7MR1 - chains B and C of the 3 polymer chains in the assembly; structure by electron microscopy, 4.20 A resolution (low resolution: residue-level contacts below are approximate; hydrogen-bond / salt-bridge calls are withheld).

# Chain B
Protein: RecBCD enzyme subunit RecB
Organism: Escherichia coli K12
Notes: EC 3.1.11.5
Reference sequence: P08394 (RECB_ECOLI); residues 1-1180 here = UniProt positions 1-1180
Chain sequence (1180 residues; each row starts with the number of its first residue):
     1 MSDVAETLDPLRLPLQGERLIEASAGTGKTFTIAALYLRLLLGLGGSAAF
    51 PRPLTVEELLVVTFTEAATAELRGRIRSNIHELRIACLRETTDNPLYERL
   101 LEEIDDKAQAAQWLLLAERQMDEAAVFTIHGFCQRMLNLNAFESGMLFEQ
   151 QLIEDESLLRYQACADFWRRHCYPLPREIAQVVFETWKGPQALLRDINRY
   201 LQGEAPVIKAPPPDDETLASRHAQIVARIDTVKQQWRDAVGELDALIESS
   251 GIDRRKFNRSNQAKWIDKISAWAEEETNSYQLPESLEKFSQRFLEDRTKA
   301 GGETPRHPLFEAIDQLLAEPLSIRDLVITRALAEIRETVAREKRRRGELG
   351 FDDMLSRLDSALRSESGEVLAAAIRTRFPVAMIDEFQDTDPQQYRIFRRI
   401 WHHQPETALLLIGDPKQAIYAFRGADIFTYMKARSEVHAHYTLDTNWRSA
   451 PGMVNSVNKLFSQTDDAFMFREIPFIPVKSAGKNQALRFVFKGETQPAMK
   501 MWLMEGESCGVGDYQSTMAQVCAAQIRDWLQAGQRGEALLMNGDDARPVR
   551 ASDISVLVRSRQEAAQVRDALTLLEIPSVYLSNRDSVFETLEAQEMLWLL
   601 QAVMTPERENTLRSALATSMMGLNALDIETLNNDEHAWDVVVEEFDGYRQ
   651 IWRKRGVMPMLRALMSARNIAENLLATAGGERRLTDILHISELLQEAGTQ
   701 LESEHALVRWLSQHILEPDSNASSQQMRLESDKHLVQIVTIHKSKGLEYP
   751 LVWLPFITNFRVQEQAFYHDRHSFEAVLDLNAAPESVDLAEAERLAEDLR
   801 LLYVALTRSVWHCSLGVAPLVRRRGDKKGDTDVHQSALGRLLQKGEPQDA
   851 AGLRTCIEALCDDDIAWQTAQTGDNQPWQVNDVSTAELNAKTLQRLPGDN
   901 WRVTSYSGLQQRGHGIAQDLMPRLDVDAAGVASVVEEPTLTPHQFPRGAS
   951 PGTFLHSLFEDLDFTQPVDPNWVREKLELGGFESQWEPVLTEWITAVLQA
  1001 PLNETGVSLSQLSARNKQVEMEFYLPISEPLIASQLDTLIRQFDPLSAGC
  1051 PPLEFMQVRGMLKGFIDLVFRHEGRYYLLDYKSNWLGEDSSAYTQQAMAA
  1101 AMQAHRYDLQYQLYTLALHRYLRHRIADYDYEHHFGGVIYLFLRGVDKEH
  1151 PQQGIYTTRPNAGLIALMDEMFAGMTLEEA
Disordered / not traced: 1-4, 290-303, 877-1180
Swiss-Prot annotation at these positions:
  - DNA-binding region: Ile252 to Arg254, Val511, Gly512, Ser560, Arg561, Arg761
  - active site: Asp1080 (For nuclease activity)
  - binding site (ATP): Ala23 to Thr30, Trp447
  - binding site (Mg(2+)): His956, Asp1067, Asp1080, Tyr1081
  - mutagenesis: Lys29 (K29Q: Subunit loses ATPase and 3'-5' helicase activity, holoenzyme has 3-5 fold less helicase activity, 20-fold less processivity), Tyr803 (Y803H: Large decrease in recombination, loss of Chi hotspot activity, decreased RecB helicase rate, retains nuclease activity but not Chi-sequence specificity, does not load RecA), Val804 (V804E: Large decrease in recombination, loss of Chi hotspot activity, decreased RecB helicase rate, retains nuclease activity but not Chi-sequence specificity, does not load RecA), Thr807 (T807I: In recB-2109; absence of nuclease modification at Chi sites), Asp1067 (D1067A: Subunit loses nuclease activity), Asp1080 (D1080A: Loss of holoenzyme nuclease activity, retains full helicase activity, does not act at Chi, no loading of RecA on ssDNA and no recombinational repair)

# Chain C
Protein: RecBCD enzyme subunit RecC
Organism: Escherichia coli K12
Notes: EC 3.1.11.5
Reference sequence: P07648 (RECC_ECOLI); numbering as in UniProt (aligned over 1-1122)
Chain sequence (1122 residues; each row starts with the number of its first residue):
     1 MLRVYHSNRLDVLEALMEFIVERERLDDPFEPEMILVQSTGMAQWLQMTL
    51 SQKFGIAANIDFPLPASFIWDMFVRVLPEIPKESAFNKQSMSWKLMTLLP
   101 QLLEREDFTLLRHYLTDDSDKRKLFQLSSKAADLFDQYLVYRPDWLAQWE
   151 TGHLVEGLGEAQAWQAPLWKALVEYTHQLGQPRWHRANLYQRFIETLESA
   201 TTCPPGLPSRVFICGISALPPVYLQALQALGKHIEIHLLFTNPCRYYWGD
   251 IKDPAYLAKLLTRQRRHSFEDRELPLFRDSENAGQLFNSDGEQDVGNPLL
   301 ASWGKLGRDYIYLLSDLESSQELDAFVDVTPDNLLHNIQSDILELENRAV
   351 AGVNIEEFSRSDNKRPLDPLDSSITFHVCHSPQREVEVLHDRLLAMLEED
   401 PTLTPRDIIVMVADIDSYSPFIQAVFGSAPADRYLPYAISDRRARQSHPV
   451 LEAFISLLSLPDSRFVSEDVLALLDVPVLAARFDITEEGLRYLRQWVNES
   501 GIRWGIDDDNVRELELPATGQHTWRFGLTRMLLGYAMESAQGEWQSVLPY
   551 DESSGLIAELVGHLASLLMQLNIWRRGLAQERPLEEWLPVCRDMLNAFFL
   601 PDAETEAAMTLIEQQWQAIIAEGLGAQYGDAVPLSLLRDELAQRLDQERI
   651 SQRFLAGPVNICTLMPMRSIPFKVVCLLGMNDGVYPRQLAPLGFDLMSQK
   701 PKRGDRSRRDDDRYLFLEALISAQQKLYISYIGRSIQDNSERFPSVLVQE
   751 LIDYIGQSHYLPGDEALNCDESEARVKAHLTCLHTRMPFDPQNYQPGERQ
   801 SYAREWLPAASQAGKAHSEFVQPLPFTLPETVPLETLQRFWAHPVRAFFQ
   851 MRLQVNFRTEDSEIPDTEPFILEGLSRYQINQQLLNALVEQDDAERLFRR
   901 FRAAGDLPYGAFGEIFWETQCQEMQQLADRVIACRQPGQSMEIDLACNGV
   951 QITGWLPQVQPDGLLRWRPSLLSVAQGMQLWLEHLVYCASGGNGESRLFL
  1001 RKDGEWRFPPLAAEQALHYLSQLIEGYREGMSAPLLVLPESGGAWLKTCY
  1051 DAQNDAMLDDDSTLQKARTKFLQAYEGNMMVRGEGDDIWYQRLWRQLTPE
  1101 TMEAIVEQSQRFLLPLFRFNQS
Disordered / not traced: 794-813, 1122
Swiss-Prot annotation at these positions:
  - natural variant: Gln647 to Leu655 (sequence variant, change not given here; In recC-1004)
  - mutagenesis: Gln38 (Q38A: Acts at variant Chi sequences), Leu64 (L64A: Does not act at Chi), Trp70 (W70A: Does not act at Chi), Asp133 (D133A: Does not act at Chi), Leu134 (L134A: Acts at variant Chi sequences), Asp136 (D136A: Does not act at Chi), Gln137 (Q137A: Acts at variant Chi sequences), Arg142 (R142A: Acts at variant Chi sequences), Arg186 (R186A/C/H: Does not act at Chi), Asp705 (D705A/H: Acts at variant Chi sequences)

# Chain B / chain C interface
Contacting residue pairs (97; chain B residue first):
  Glu66(B) - Arg742(C)
  Ala67(B) - Arg742(C)
  Ala70(B) - Phe743(C)
  Arg73(B) - Asp682(C)
  Gly74(B) - Phe743(C)
  Arg77(B) - Gln749(C)
  His81(B) - Asp753(C)
  Arg89(B) - Ala351(C)
  Arg89(B) - Gly352(C)
  Arg89(B) - Phe358(C)
  Arg89(B) - Asp770(C)
  Glu118(B) - Glu750(C)
  Arg119(B) - Ser302(C)
  Arg119(B) - Arg709(C)
  Gln120(B) - Arg709(C)
  Asp122(B) - Pro686(C)
  Asp122(B) - Gln688(C)
  Asp122(B) - Arg709(C)
  Asp122(B) - Arg713(C)
  Glu123(B) - Arg709(C)
  Asn138(B) - Leu692(C)
  Leu139(B) - Gly693(C)
  Phe142(B) - Leu110(C)
  Phe142(B) - Leu111(C)
  Phe142(B) - Tyr114(C)
  Phe142(B) - Phe694(C)
  Leu147(B) - Gln126(C)
  Phe148(B) - Gln126(C)
  Phe148(B) - Leu127(C)
  Phe148(B) - Lys130(C)
  Glu149(B) - Gln126(C)
  Gln162(B) - Arg464(C)
  Asp166(B) - Leu516(C)
  Arg169(B) - Trp504(C)
  Arg169(B) - Thr867(C)
  Arg169(B) - Phe870(C)
  Arg170(B) - Glu515(C)
  Tyr173(B) - Thr519(C)
  Tyr173(B) - Phe870(C)
  Tyr173(B) - Tyr909(C)
  Arg177(B) - Ala911(C)
  Gln181(B) - Ile915(C)
  Phe184(B) - Phe912(C)
  Phe184(B) - Ile915(C)
  Arg345(B) - Asp462(C)
  Leu591(B) - Gln1091(C)
  Leu591(B) - Arg1095(C)
  Trp598(B) - Phe857(C)
  Trp598(B) - Arg858(C)
  Trp598(B) - Ile1088(C)
  Gln601(B) - Glu860(C)
  Asn610(B) - Asn856(C)
  Thr611(B) - Glu860(C)
  Arg613(B) - Leu853(C)
  Arg613(B) - Gln854(C)
  Arg613(B) - Val855(C)
  Ser614(B) - Phe857(C)
  Ala617(B) - Phe857(C)
  Ala617(B) - Arg1092(C)
  Thr618(B) - Arg1092(C)
  Ser619(B) - His817(C)
  Ser619(B) - Arg1092(C)
  Gly622(B) - His817(C)
  Leu623(B) - Phe820(C)
  Asn624(B) - Ser818(C)
  Asn624(B) - Glu819(C)
  Asn624(B) - Phe820(C)
  Ala625(B) - Phe820(C)
  Glu629(B) - Leu824(C)
  Glu629(B) - Arg852(C)
  Asn632(B) - Leu853(C)
  Asn632(B) - Gln854(C)
  Arg655(B) - Tyr437(C)
  Met658(B) - Ala424(C)
  Pro659(B) - Gln423(C)
  Arg662(B) - Ala424(C)
  Arg662(B) - Val425(C)
  Arg662(B) - Ser428(C)
  Glu672(B) - Gly814(C)
  Asn673(B) - Lys815(C)
  Ala676(B) - Gly814(C)
  Ala676(B) - Lys815(C)
  Ala676(B) - Ala816(C)
  Thr677(B) - His817(C)
  Glu681(B) - Phe789(C)
  Arg683(B) - Arg1095(C)
  Gln695(B) - Pro420(C)
  Glu702(B) - Arg445(C)
  Glu702(B) - His448(C)
  Glu702(B) - Glu452(C)
  Ser703(B) - Glu452(C)
  His705(B) - Asp475(C)
  Arg709(B) - Glu468(C)
  Arg709(B) - Glu863(C)
  Ala722(B) - Gln737(C)
  Met727(B) - Arg786(C)
  Arg728(B) - Arg786(C)
Other interface residues (no listed pair), chain B (79 interface residues in all): Glu71, Ile85, Gly145, Met146, Tyr161, Trp168, Ala180, Pro190, Arg608, Met620, Ile628, Ser666, Leu674, Leu684, Glu692, Ser712, Ser723
Other interface residues (no listed pair), chain C (85 interface residues in all): Arg122, Lys123, Trp164, Ala301, Ser381, Gln383, Ala472, Arg491, Leu514, Pro517, Val746, Gln757, Gln822, Glu914

# Summary
The interface between chain B and chain C involves 79 residues on one side and 85 on the other. From UniProt:
a DNA-binding region, active-site residue Asp1080(B), 9 ATP-binding residues and 4 Mg2+-binding residues on
chain B.
Chain B is RecBCD enzyme subunit RecB and chain C is RecBCD enzyme subunit RecC, both from Escherichia coli
K12; the structure, Cryo-EM structure of RecBCD with undocked RecBNuc and flexible RecD C-terminus, was
determined by electron microscopy, deposited together with 7MR0, 7MR2, 7MR3 and 7MR4.
